Entry 3HOU (X-ray diffraction, 3.20 A resolution); this record covers chains A and I of the 15 polymer chains in the assembly.

[Chain A]
Molecule: DNA-directed RNA polymerase II subunit RPB1
Organism: Saccharomyces cerevisiae
Notes: EC 2.7.7.6
UniProt: P04050 (RPB1_YEAST); residues 1-1733 here = UniProt positions 1-1733
Sequence (1733 residues; row label = number of the first residue in the row):
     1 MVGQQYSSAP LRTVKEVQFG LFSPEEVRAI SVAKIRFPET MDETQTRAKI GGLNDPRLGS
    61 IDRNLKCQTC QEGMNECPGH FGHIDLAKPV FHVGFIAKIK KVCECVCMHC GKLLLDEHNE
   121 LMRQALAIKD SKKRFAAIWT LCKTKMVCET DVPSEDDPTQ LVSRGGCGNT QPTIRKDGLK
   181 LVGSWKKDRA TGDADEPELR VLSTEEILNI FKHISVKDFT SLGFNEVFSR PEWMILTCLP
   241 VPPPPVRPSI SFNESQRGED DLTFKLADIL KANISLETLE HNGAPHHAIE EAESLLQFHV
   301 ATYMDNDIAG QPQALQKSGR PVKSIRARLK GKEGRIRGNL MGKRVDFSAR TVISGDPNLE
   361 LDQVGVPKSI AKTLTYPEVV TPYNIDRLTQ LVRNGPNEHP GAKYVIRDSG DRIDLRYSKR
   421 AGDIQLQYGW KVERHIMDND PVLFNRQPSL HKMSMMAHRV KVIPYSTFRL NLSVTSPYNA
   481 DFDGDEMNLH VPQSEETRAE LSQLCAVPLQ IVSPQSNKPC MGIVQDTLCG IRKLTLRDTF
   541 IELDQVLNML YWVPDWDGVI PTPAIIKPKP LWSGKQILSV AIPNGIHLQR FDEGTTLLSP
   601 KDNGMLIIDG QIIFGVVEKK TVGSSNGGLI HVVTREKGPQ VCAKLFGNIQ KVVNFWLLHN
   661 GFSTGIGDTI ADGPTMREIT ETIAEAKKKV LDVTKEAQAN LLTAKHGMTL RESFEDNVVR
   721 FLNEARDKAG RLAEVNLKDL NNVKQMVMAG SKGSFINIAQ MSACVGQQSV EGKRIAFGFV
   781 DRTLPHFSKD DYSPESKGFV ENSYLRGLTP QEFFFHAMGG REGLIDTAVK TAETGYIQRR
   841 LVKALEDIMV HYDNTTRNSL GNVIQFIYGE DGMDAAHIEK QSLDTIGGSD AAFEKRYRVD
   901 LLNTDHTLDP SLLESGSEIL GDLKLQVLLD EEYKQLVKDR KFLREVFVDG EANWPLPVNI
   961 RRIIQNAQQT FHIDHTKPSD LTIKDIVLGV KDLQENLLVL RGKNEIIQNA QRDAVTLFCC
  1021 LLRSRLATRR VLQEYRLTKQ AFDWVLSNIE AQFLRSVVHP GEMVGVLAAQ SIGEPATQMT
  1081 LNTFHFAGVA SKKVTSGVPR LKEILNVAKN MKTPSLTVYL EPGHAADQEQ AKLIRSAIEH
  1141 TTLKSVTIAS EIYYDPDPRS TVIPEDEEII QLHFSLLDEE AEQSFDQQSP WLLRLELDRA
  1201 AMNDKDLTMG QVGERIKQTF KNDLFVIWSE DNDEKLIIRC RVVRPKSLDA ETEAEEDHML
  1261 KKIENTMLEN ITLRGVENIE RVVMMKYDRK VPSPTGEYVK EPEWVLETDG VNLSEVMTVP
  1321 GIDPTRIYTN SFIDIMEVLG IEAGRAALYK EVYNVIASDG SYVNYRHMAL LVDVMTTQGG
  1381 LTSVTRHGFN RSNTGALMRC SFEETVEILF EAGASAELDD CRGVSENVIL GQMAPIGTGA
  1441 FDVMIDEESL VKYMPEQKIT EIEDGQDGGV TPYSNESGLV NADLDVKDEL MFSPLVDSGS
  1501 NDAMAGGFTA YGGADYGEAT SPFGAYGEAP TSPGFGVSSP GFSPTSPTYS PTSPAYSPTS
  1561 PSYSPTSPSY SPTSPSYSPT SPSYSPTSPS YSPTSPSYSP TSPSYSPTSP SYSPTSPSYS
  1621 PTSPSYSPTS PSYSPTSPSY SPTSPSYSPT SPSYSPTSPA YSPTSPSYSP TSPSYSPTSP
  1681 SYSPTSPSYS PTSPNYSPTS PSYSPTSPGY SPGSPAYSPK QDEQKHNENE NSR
Not modelled in the structure: 1, 187-194, 1082-1091, 1176-1186, 1245-1253, 1456-1733
Ion coordination: Zn2+ site 1: Cys67, Cys70, Cys77, His80; Zn2+ site 2: Cys107, Cys110, Cys148, Cys167
Curated features (UniProtKB/Swiss-Prot):
  - region: Pro248 to Asp260 (Lid loop), Asn306 to Lys323 (Rudder loop), Pro810 to Glu822 (Bridging helix)
  - binding site (Zn(2+)): Cys67, Cys70, Cys77, His80, Cys107, Cys110, Cys148, Cys167
  - binding site (Mg(2+)): Asp481, Asp483, Asp485
  - modified residue: Thr1471 (Phosphothreonine)
  - cross-link (Glycyl lysine isopeptide (Lys-Gly)): Lys695 (interchain with G-Cter in ubiquitin), Lys1246 (interchain with G-Cter in ubiquitin), Lys1350 (interchain with G-Cter in ubiquitin)
  - natural variant: Ser1653 to Pro1659 (deletion: In strain: A364A)
  - mutagenesis: Lys1246 (K1246R: Impairs ubiquitination during transcription stress)
From the paper describing this entry:
  - conformationally variable residues (side-chain flip): Asp481, Asp483, Asp485
  - binding site for the 17-nt RNA strand: Asp483, Asp485

[Chain I]
Molecule: DNA-directed RNA polymerase II subunit RPB9
Organism: Saccharomyces cerevisiae
Notes: EC 2.7.7.6
UniProt: P27999 (RPB9_YEAST); numbering as in UniProt (aligned over 1-122)
Sequence (122 residues; row label = number of the first residue in the row):
     1 MTTFRFCRDC NNMLYPREDK ENNRLLFECR TCSYVEEAGS PLVYRHELIT NIGETAGVVQ
    61 DIGSDPTLPR SDRECPKCHS RENVFFQSQQ RRKDTSMVLF FVCLSCSHIF TSDQKNKRTQ
   121 FS
Not modelled in the structure: 1, 121-122
Ion coordination: Zn2+ site 1: Cys7, Cys10, Cys29, Cys32; Zn2+ site 2: Cys75, Cys78, Cys106
Curated features (UniProtKB/Swiss-Prot):
  - zinc finger: Cys7 to Cys32 (C4-type), Ser71 to Thr111 (TFIIS-type)
  - binding site (Zn(2+)): Cys7, Cys10, Cys29, Cys32, Cys75, Cys78, Cys103, Cys106
  - modified residue: Ser40 (Phosphoserine)

[Chain A / chain I interface]
Residue-residue contacts - 64 pairs, chain A then chain I:
  Ala697(A) with Met97(I)
  Gln698(A) with Met97(I); Val98(I); Leu99(I); Ser112(I), hydrogen bond (backbone-side chain)
  Ala699(A) with Ser112(I); Asp113(I); Gln114(I), hydrogen bond (backbone-backbone)
  Asn700(A) with Val98(I); Asp113(I); Lys115(I), hydrogen bond (backbone-side chain); Asn116(I)
  Leu701(A) with Gln114(I)
  Leu702(A) with Lys115(I)
  Thr709(A) with Lys93(I); Asp94(I)
  Leu710(A) with Asp94(I); Thr95(I); Ser96(I); Met97(I)
  Arg711(A) with Gln87(I), hydrogen bond; Lys93(I); Thr95(I); Ser96(I); Met97(I)
  Phe714(A) with Met97(I), hydrophobic
  Asp781(A) with Arg91(I), salt bridge
  Arg782(A) with Thr67(I)
  Ser788(A) with Thr67(I)
  Lys789(A) with Asp65(I), salt bridge; Thr67(I), hydrogen bond (backbone-backbone)
  Asp790(A) with Gln87(I)
  Tyr792(A) with Gln87(I), hydrogen bond
  Thr1147(A) with Leu48(I); Ile49(I)
  Ile1148(A) with Glu47(I); Leu48(I), hydrogen bond (backbone-backbone); Ile49(I), hydrogen bond (backbone-backbone)
  Ala1149(A) with Glu47(I); Leu48(I)
  Ser1150(A) with Arg45(I); His46(I), hydrogen bond (backbone-backbone)
  Glu1151(A) with Leu42(I); Tyr44(I); Arg45(I), salt bridge
  Ile1152(A) with Leu42(I); Val43(I), hydrogen bond (backbone-backbone); Tyr44(I), hydrogen bond (backbone-backbone)
  Tyr1153(A) with Pro41(I); Leu42(I)
  Tyr1154(A) with Glu18(I), hydrogen bond; Asn23(I); Arg24(I); Leu25(I), hydrophobic; Pro41(I), hydrogen bond (backbone-backbone)
  Pro1156(A) with Asn23(I)
  Val1162(A) with Pro41(I), hydrophobic
  Pro1190(A) with Glu18(I)
  Trp1191(A) with Leu25(I), hydrophobic; Val43(I), hydrophobic
  Asp1257(A) with Val43(I)
  Lys1261(A) with Tyr44(I)
  Glu1264(A) with His46(I), salt bridge
  Leu1268(A) with Leu48(I), hydrophobic
Also at the interface, not in a pair above, chain A (35 interface residues in all): Lys1144, Asp1198, His1258
Also at the interface, not in a pair above, chain I (34 interface residues in all): Arg30, Leu68, Pro69, Phe86, Arg92

[In short]
Chain A and chain I form an interface of 35 and 34 residues respectively; the contacts include 13 hydrogen
bonds and 4 salt bridges. Polar pairs include Asp781(A)-Arg91(I), Lys789(A)-Asp65(I) and Glu1151(A)-Arg45(I).
The paper reports a binding site for the 17-nt RNA strand at Asp483(A) and Asp485(A); conformational
variability at Asp481(A), Asp483(A) and Asp485(A).
Chain A is DNA-directed RNA polymerase II subunit RPB1 and chain I is DNA-directed RNA polymerase II subunit
RPB9, both from Saccharomyces cerevisiae; the structure, Complete RNA polymerase II elongation complex I with
a T-U mismatch, was determined by X-ray diffraction together with 3HOV, 3HOW, 3HOX, 3HOY and 3HOZ from the
same study.
